PDB entry 7BCB | X-ray diffraction, 2.80 A resolution | chains B and D of the 4 polymer chains in the assembly

Chain B:
Molecule: KORA domain-containing protein
Source organism: Escherichia coli K-12
Reference sequence: Q6I6B7 (Q6I6B7_ECOLX); residues 1-102 here correspond to UniProt positions 6-107 (UniProt number = residue number + 5)
Chain sequence (110 residues; each row starts with the number of its first residue):
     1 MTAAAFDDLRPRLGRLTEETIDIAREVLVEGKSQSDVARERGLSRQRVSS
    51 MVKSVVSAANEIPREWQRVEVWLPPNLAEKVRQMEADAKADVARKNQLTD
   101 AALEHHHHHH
Disordered / not traced: 1, 99-110
Sequence notes: conflict Leu98 (Ser103 in Q6I6B7); expression tag (103-110)

Chain D:
Molecule: 18-nt DNA strand
Sequence (18 nucleotides; row label = number of the first residue in the row):
     1 TGTCAATATTTGACATTA

Chain B / chain D interface:
Pairs across the interface (16):
  Arg15(B) - DT7(D)  phosphate contact
  Leu16(B) - DT7(D)  phosphate contact
  Leu16(B) - DA8(D)  phosphate contact
  Thr17(B) - DA8(D)  hydrogen bond to the phosphate
  Thr20(B) - DA8(D)  hydrogen bond to the phosphate
  Leu43(B) - DT9(D)  sugar contact
  Leu43(B) - DT10(D)  phosphate contact
  Ser44(B) - DT10(D)  hydrogen bond to the phosphate
  Ser44(B) - DT11(D)  base contact
  Arg45(B) - DA13(D)  base contact
  Gln46(B) - DT11(D)  base contact
  Gln46(B) - DG12(D)  hydrogen bond to the base
  Arg47(B) - DA8(D)  salt bridge to the phosphate
  Arg47(B) - DT9(D)  salt bridge to the phosphate
  Arg47(B) - DT10(D)  phosphate contact
  Met51(B) - DT9(D)  phosphate contact
Interface residues without a listed pair, chain B (12 interface residues in all): Gly14, Gly42
Interface residues without a listed pair, chain D (9 interface residues in all): DA6, DC14

Summary:
12 residues of chain B and 9 residues of chain D are in contact, with 4 hydrogen bonds and 2 salt bridges.
Polar contacts include Gln46(B)-DG12(D), Thr17(B)-DA8(D) and Thr20(B)-DA8(D).
Here chain B is KORA domain-containing protein (Escherichia coli K-12) and chain D is an 18-nt DNA strand.
Entry 7BCB (Crystal structure of the HTH DNA binding protein ArdK from R388 plasmid bound to IR3 DNA) was
determined by X-ray diffraction (same publication as 7BCA).
